3HHW - chains D and N of the 10 polymer chains in the assembly; structure by X-ray diffraction, 2.70 A resolution.

# Chain D
Name: Phosphoprotein
From: Vesicular stomatitis Indiana virus
Notes: engineered mutation(s): S290W
UniProt: P04880 (PHOSP_VSIVM); residue numbers follow UniProt; this construct covers 183-265
Sequence (87 residues; each row starts with the number of its first residue):
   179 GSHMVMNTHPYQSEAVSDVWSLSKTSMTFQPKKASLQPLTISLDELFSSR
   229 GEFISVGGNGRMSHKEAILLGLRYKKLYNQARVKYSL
Unresolved in the structure: 179-192
Differences from the reference sequence: expression tag (179-182)
Modified positions: Mse205 (selenomethionine; parent Met); Mse240 (selenomethionine; parent Met)
Reported in the primary citation:
  - post-translational modification sites: S226, S227 (citing earlier work)

# Chain N
Name: Nucleoprotein
From: Vesicular stomatitis Indiana virus
UniProt: Q77E03 (NCAP_VSIVN); residue numbers follow UniProt; this construct covers 2-422
Sequence (421 residues; row label = number of the first residue in the row):
     2 SVTVKRIIDNTVIVPKLPANEDPVEYPADYFRKSKEIPLYINTTKSLSDL
    52 RGYVYQGLKSGNVSIIHVNSYLYGALKDIRGKLDKDWSSFGINIGKAGDT
   102 IGIFDLVSLKALDGVLPDGVSDASRTSADDKWLPLYLLGLYRVGRTQMPE
   152 YRKKLMDGLTNQCKMINEQFEPLVPEGRDIFDVWGNDSNYTKIVAAVDMF
   202 FHMFKKHECASFRYGTIVSRFKDCAALATFGHLCKITGMSTEDVTTWILN
   252 REVADEMVQMMLPGQEIDKADSYMPYLIDFGLSSKSPYWSVKNPAFHFWG
   302 QLTALLLRSTRARNARQPDDIEYTSLTTAGLLYAYAVGSSADLAQQFCVG
   352 DNKYTPDDSTGGLTTNAPPQGRDVVEWLGWFEDQNRKPTPDMMQYAKRAV
   402 MSLQGLREKTIGKYAKSEFDK
Differences from the reference sequence: engineered mutation W290 (Ser in Q77E03)
Curated features (UniProtKB/Swiss-Prot):
  - binding site (RNA): R143, Y152, K206, R214, K286, R317, R408

# How chain D and chain N interact
Contacting residue pairs (26):
  L214(D) - D358(N)
  Q215(D) - D358(N)  hydrogen bond (backbone-side chain)
  Q215(D) - S360(N)
  Q215(D) - T361(N)
  T218(D) - G363(N)
  I219(D) - G363(N)
  I219(D) - L364(N)
  E223(D) - L364(N)
  L224(D) - L364(N)  hydrophobic
  Y252(D) - L364(N)  hydrophobic
  K253(D) - L364(N)
  K253(D) - N367(N)
  K254(D) - D384(N)
  K254(D) - N386(N)  hydrogen bond
  L255(D) - T366(N)
  L255(D) - D384(N)
  Y256(D) - D384(N)  hydrogen bond (backbone-side chain)
  N257(D) - G380(N)
  N257(D) - E383(N)
  N257(D) - D384(N)  hydrogen bond (backbone-side chain)
  Q258(D) - P370(N)
  Q258(D) - G380(N)
  Q258(D) - W381(N)
  Q258(D) - D384(N)  hydrogen bond (backbone-side chain)
  V261(D) - V376(N)  hydrophobic
  K262(D) - E377(N)  salt bridge
Other interface residues (no listed pair), chain D (17 interface residues in all): S213, L217
Other interface residues (no listed pair), chain N (17 interface residues in all): P357, Q385

# Overview
The chain D/chain N interface involves 17 residues from each chain; the contacts include 5 hydrogen bonds and
1 salt bridge. Among the polar pairs are K262(D)-E377(N), Q215(D)-D358(N) and K254(D)-N386(N). UniProt lists 7
RNA-binding residues on chain N. From the paper: modification sites S226(D) and S227(D).
Chain D is Phosphoprotein and chain N is Nucleoprotein, both from Vesicular stomatitis Indiana virus; the
structure, Complex of a vesicular stomatitis virus empty capsid with the nucleocapsid-binding domain of the
phosphoprotein, was determined by X-ray diffraction, deposited together with 3HHZ.
